6DB8 - chains H and R of the 3 polymer chains in the assembly; structure by X-ray diffraction, 1.87 A resolution.

== Chain H ==
Protein: Fab-Heavy chain
From: synthetic construct
Notes: antibody fragment or engineered binder
Amino-acid sequence (232 residues; each row starts with the number of its first residue):
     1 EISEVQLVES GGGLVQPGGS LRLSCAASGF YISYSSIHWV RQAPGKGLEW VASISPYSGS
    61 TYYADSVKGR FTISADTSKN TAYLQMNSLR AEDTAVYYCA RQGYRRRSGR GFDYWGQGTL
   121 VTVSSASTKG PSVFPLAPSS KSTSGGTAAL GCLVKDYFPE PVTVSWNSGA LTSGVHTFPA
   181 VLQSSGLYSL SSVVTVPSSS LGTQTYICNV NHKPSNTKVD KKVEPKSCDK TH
Unresolved in the structure: 1, 142-144, 229-232
Disulfides: Cys25-Cys99, Cys152-Cys208

== Chain R ==
Molecule: 60-nt RNA strand
Sequence (60 nucleotides; numbered 1 to 60; the number before each row is that of its first residue):
     1 GGAUGCGCCU UGAAAAGCCU GCGAAACACG CAGCUGGUGA AUGACAGCUA UGGCGCAUCC
Residues lining bound ligands: G4A (2-[(Z)-(3-methyl-1,3-benzoxazol-2(3H)-ylidene)methyl]-3-(3-sulfopropyl)-1,3-benzothiazol-3-ium): A14, A15, G39, A40, A41
From the paper describing this entry:
  - binding site for G4A: A15, G39, A40, A41
  - contacts within the chain: G12-C19 (hydrogen bond), G12-G43 (hydrogen bond), G12-C45 (water-mediated contact), A13-G43 (hydrogen bond), A13-A44 (water-mediated contact), A13-G37 (backbone contact), A13-C45 (backbone contact), A14-U38, A14-U42, A15-A41, C18-G43, U38-U42 (water-mediated contact), A14-A41 (hydrogen bond), G39-A41 (hydrogen bond)
  - self-association interface (contacts with another copy of this molecule); pairs are residue here / residue on that copy: A40-A15 (pi stacking)

== Interface between chain H and chain R ==
Pairs across the interface (23):
  Phe30(H) - A24(R)  base contact
  Tyr31(H) - A24(R)  hydrogen bond to the base
  Tyr34(H) - A24(R)  hydrogen bond to the sugar
  His38(H) - A26(R)  base contact
  Ser55(H) - C27(R)  base contact
  Pro56(H) - A25(R)  sugar contact
  Pro56(H) - A26(R)  phosphate contact
  Pro56(H) - C27(R)  hydrogen bond to the base
  Tyr57(H) - A24(R)  hydrogen bond to the sugar
  Tyr57(H) - A25(R)  stacking on the base
  Tyr57(H) - A28(R)  base contact
  Ser58(H) - C27(R)  hydrogen bond to the base
  Ser60(H) - C27(R)  hydrogen bond to the base
  Tyr62(H) - C27(R)  hydrogen bond to the sugar
  Gln102(H) - A26(R)  hydrogen bond to the base
  Gly103(H) - A25(R)  phosphate contact
  Tyr104(H) - A24(R)  sugar contact
  Tyr104(H) - A25(R)  phosphate contact
  Arg105(H) - C22(R)  salt bridge to the phosphate
  Arg105(H) - G23(R)  hydrogen bond to the base
  Arg105(H) - A25(R)  hydrogen bond to the phosphate
  Arg106(H) - G23(R)  salt bridge to the phosphate
  Arg110(H) - A26(R)  hydrogen bond to the sugar
Also at the interface, not in a pair above, chain H (17 interface residues in all): Ser35

== Overview ==
17 residues of chain H and 7 residues of chain R are in contact; the contacts include 11 hydrogen bonds, 2
salt bridges and 1 aromatic stacking contact. Among the polar pairs are Tyr31(H)-A24(R), Pro56(H)-C27(R) and
Ser58(H)-C27(R). The paper reports a binding site for G4A at A15(R), G39(R) and A40(R) among others; a
self-association interface involving A40(R).
Here chain H is Fab-Heavy chain (synthetic construct) and chain R is a 60-nt RNA strand. Entry 6DB8
(Structural basis for promiscuous binding and activation of fluorogenic dyes by DIR2s RNA aptamer) was
determined by X-ray diffraction together with 6DB9 from the same study.
